Entry 6OZM (X-ray diffraction, 2.15 A resolution); this record covers chains A and C of the 4 polymer chains in the assembly.

== Chain A ==
Name: Endonuclease V
Organism: Mus musculus
Notes: EC 3.1.26.-
UniProtKB: Q8C9A2 (ENDOV_MOUSE); numbering as in UniProt (aligned over 1-253)
Chain sequence (253 residues; each row starts with the number of its first residue):
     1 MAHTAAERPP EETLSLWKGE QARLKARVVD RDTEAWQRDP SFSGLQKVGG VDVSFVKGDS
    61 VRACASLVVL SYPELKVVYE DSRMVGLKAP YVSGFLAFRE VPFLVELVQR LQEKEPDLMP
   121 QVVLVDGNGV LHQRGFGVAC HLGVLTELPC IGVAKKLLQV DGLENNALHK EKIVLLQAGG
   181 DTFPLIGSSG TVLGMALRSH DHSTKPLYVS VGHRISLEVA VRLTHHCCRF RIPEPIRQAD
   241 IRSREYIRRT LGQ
Not modelled in the structure: 1-6, 252-253
Curated features (UniProtKB/Swiss-Prot):
  - binding site (Mg(2+)): Asp52, Asp126
  - site: Tyr91 (Interaction with target DNA)
Ion coordination: Mn2+ site 1: Asp52, Asp240 (shared with U12(C) of chain C); Mn2+ site 2: Asp52, Asp126 (shared with A11(C), U12(C) of chain C)
Reported in the primary citation:
  - binding site for the 23-nt DNA/RNA hybrid strand (chain C): Lys155
  - catalytic residues: Lys155
  - mutagenesis - K155A: abolished catalytic activity
  - mutagenesis - K155M, R244A (10-fold): decreased catalytic activity
  - catalytic residues: Asp240 (proposed by the authors, not directly observed)

== Chain C ==
Molecule: 23-nt DNA/RNA hybrid strand
Sequence (23 nucleotides; each row starts with the number of its first residue):
     1 CGGUAACCCI AUAUGCAUGC AUU
Not modelled in the structure: 1-8
Ion coordination: Mn2+ site 1: A11, U12 (shared with Asp52(A), Asp126(A) of chain A); Mn2+ site 2: U12 (shared with Asp52(A), Asp240(A) of chain A); Mn2+ site 3: U12, A13

== Chain A / chain C interface ==
Contacting residue pairs (37; chain A residue first):
  Asp52(A) - U12(C)  phosphate contact
  Val53(A) - U12(C)  sugar contact
  Ser54(A) - A13(C)  phosphate contact
  Phe55(A) - U12(C)  sugar contact
  Phe55(A) - A13(C)  hydrogen bond to the phosphate
  Lys57(A) - A13(C)  sugar contact
  Tyr91(A) - DI10(C)  hydrogen bond to the phosphate
  Tyr91(A) - A11(C)  stacking on the base
  Ser93(A) - C9(C)  sugar contact
  Ser93(A) - DI10(C)  hydrogen bond to the phosphate
  Gly94(A) - DI10(C)  base contact
  Phe95(A) - DI10(C)  base contact
  Leu96(A) - DI10(C)  base contact
  Leu96(A) - A11(C)  sugar contact
  Glu100(A) - A11(C)  hydrogen bond to the sugar
  Asp126(A) - A11(C)  phosphate contact
  Asp126(A) - U12(C)  phosphate contact
  Gly127(A) - DI10(C)  base contact
  Asn128(A) - DI10(C)  hydrogen bond to the sugar
  His132(A) - DI10(C)  base contact
  Gln133(A) - C9(C)  hydrogen bond to the phosphate
  Gly137(A) - DI10(C)  base contact
  Val138(A) - DI10(C)  base contact
  Ala154(A) - DI10(C)  phosphate contact
  Ala154(A) - A11(C)  phosphate contact
  Lys155(A) - A11(C)  salt bridge to the phosphate
  Lys155(A) - U12(C)  salt bridge to the phosphate
  Lys156(A) - DI10(C)  phosphate contact
  Lys156(A) - A11(C)  phosphate contact
  Lys156(A) - U12(C)  hydrogen bond to the base
  Leu157(A) - C9(C)  hydrogen bond to the sugar
  Leu157(A) - DI10(C)  sugar contact
  Leu158(A) - C9(C)  sugar contact
  Leu158(A) - DI10(C)  sugar contact
  Gln159(A) - C9(C)  hydrogen bond to the sugar
  Asp240(A) - U12(C)  phosphate contact
  Arg244(A) - A13(C)  phosphate contact
Also at the interface, not in a pair above, chain A (27 interface residues in all): Ala97

== Summary ==
27 residues of chain A face 5 of chain C across their interface; the contacts include 9 hydrogen bonds, 2 salt
bridges and 1 aromatic stacking contact. Polar pairs include Lys156(A)-U12(C), Glu100(A)-A11(C) and
Asn128(A)-DI10(C). The paper reports catalytic residues Lys155(A) and Asp240(A); K155M and R244A of chain A
reduce catalytic activity.
Here chain A is Endonuclease V (Mus musculus) and chain C is a 23-nt DNA/RNA hybrid strand. Entry 6OZM
(Crystal structure of Mus musculus (Mm) Endonuclease V in complex with a 23mer RNA oligo containing ...) was
determined by X-ray diffraction, deposited together with 6OZF, 6OZG, 6OZH, 6OZI, 6OZJ, 6OZK and 7 further
entries.
